Entry 6R17 (X-ray diffraction, 2.42 A resolution); this record covers chains B and D of the 4 polymer chains in the assembly.

[Chain B]
Name: Synaptonemal complex central element protein 2
Organism: Homo sapiens
Reference sequence: Q6PIF2 (SYCE2_HUMAN); residue numbers follow UniProt; this construct covers 57-165
Sequence (112 residues; numbered 54 to 165; the number before each row is that of its first residue):
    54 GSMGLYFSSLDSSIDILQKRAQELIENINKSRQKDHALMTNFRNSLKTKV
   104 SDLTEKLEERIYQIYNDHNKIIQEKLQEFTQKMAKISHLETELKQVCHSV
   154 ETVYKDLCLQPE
Not modelled in the structure: 54-56, 151-165
Sequence notes: expression tag (54-56)

[Chain D]
Name: Testis-expressed protein 12
Organism: Homo sapiens
Reference sequence: Q9BXU0 (TEX12_HUMAN); numbering as in UniProt (aligned over 49-113)
Sequence (69 residues; each row starts with the number of its first residue):
    45 GSMGKDEALEKDLNDVSKEINLMLSTYAKLLSERAAVDASYIDEIDELFK
    95 EANAIENFLIQKREFLRQR
Not modelled in the structure: 45-49, 106-113
Sequence notes: expression tag (45-48)

[How chain B and chain D interact]
Residue-residue contacts (25):
  Thr107(B) with Leu68(D); Tyr71(D)
  Glu111(B) with Tyr71(D), hydrogen bond
  Ile114(B) with Leu75(D), hydrophobic
  Tyr118(B) with Arg78(D); Ala79(D)
  His121(B) with Ala79(D); Asp82(D), salt bridge; Ala83(D)
  Ile125(B) with Ile86(D), hydrophobic; Ile89(D), hydrophobic
  Lys128(B) with Ile89(D); Asp90(D), salt bridge
  Glu131(B) with Phe93(D)
  Lys135(B) with Phe93(D); Ala96(D); Asn97(D), hydrogen bond; Glu100(D), salt bridge
  Met136(B) with Ala96(D), hydrophobic
  Lys138(B) with Glu100(D), salt bridge
  Ile139(B) with Ala96(D); Ile99(D), hydrophobic; Glu100(D); Leu103(D), hydrophobic
  Leu146(B) with Leu103(D)
Other interface residues (no listed pair), chain B (20 interface residues in all): Leu110, Ile117, Ile124, Leu129, Phe132, Leu142, Glu143
Other interface residues (no listed pair), chain D (18 interface residues in all): Leu92, Ile104

[Overview]
20 residues of chain B and 18 residues of chain D are in contact, with 2 hydrogen bonds and 4 salt bridges.
Polar contacts include His121(B)-Asp82(D), Lys128(B)-Asp90(D) and Lys135(B)-Glu100(D).
Chain B is Synaptonemal complex central element protein 2 and chain D is Testis-expressed protein 12, both
from Homo sapiens; the structure, Crystal structure of the SYCE2-TEX12 delta-Ctip 2:2 complex, was determined
by X-ray diffraction together with 6YQF from the same study.
